PDB entry 2BM8 | X-ray diffraction, 2.50 A resolution | chains D and F of the 6 polymer chains in the assembly

== Chain D (and F) ==
Name: Cephalosporin hydroxylase cmci
Organism: Streptomyces clavuligerus
Notes: chain F of this document is another copy of the same molecule, construct and numbering; everything in this record applies to it too
Reference sequence: O85726 (O85726_STRCL); numbering as in UniProt (aligned over 1-236)
Amino-acid sequence (236 residues; numbered 1 to 236; the number before each row is that of its first residue):
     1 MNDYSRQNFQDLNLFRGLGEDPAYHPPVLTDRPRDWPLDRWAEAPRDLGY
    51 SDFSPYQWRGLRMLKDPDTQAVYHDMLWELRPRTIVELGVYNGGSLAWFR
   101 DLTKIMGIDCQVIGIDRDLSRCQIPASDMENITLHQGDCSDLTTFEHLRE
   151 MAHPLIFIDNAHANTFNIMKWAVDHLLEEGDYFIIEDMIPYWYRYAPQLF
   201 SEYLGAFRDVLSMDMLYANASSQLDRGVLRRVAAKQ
Not modelled in the structure: 1, 234-236 (chain F: 1, 235-236)
Construct notes: engineered mutation Gln10 (Leu in O85726), Asn160 (Asp in O85726), Phe200 (Leu in O85726)

== How chain D and chain F interact ==
Residue-residue contacts - 86 pairs, chain D then chain F:
  Asn2(D) - Asp209(F)
  Asp3(D) - Ala206(F)
  Asp3(D) - Arg208(F)
  Tyr4(D) - Lys170(F)  hydrogen bond (backbone-side chain)
  Tyr4(D) - Val173(F)
  Tyr4(D) - Asp174(F)  hydrogen bond
  Tyr4(D) - Ala206(F)  hydrogen bond (backbone-backbone)
  Tyr4(D) - Phe207(F)  hydrophobic
  Tyr4(D) - Val210(F)  hydrophobic
  Ser5(D) - Lys170(F)
  Ser5(D) - Asp174(F)
  Gln7(D) - Lys170(F)  hydrogen bond (backbone-side chain)
  Gln7(D) - Glu202(F)  hydrogen bond
  Gln7(D) - Tyr203(F)
  Gln7(D) - Ala206(F)
  Asn8(D) - Tyr203(F)
  Phe9(D) - Phe166(F)  hydrophobic
  Phe9(D) - Asn167(F)
  Phe9(D) - Lys170(F)
  Phe9(D) - Tyr203(F)  hydrophobic
  Phe9(D) - Phe207(F)  hydrophobic
  Gln10(D) - Leu199(F)
  Gln10(D) - Tyr203(F)  hydrogen bond (backbone-side chain)
  Leu12(D) - Phe166(F)  hydrophobic
  Leu12(D) - Trp192(F)
  Leu12(D) - Tyr203(F)  hydrophobic
  Asn13(D) - His162(F)  hydrogen bond (side chain-backbone)
  Asn13(D) - Met188(F)
  Asn13(D) - Trp192(F)  hydrogen bond
  Phe15(D) - Tyr195(F)
  Phe15(D) - Ala196(F)  hydrophobic
  Phe15(D) - Leu199(F)  hydrophobic
  Arg16(D) - Met188(F)
  Arg16(D) - Tyr195(F)
  Gly17(D) - Tyr195(F)
  Gly19(D) - Tyr195(F)
  Glu20(D) - Tyr195(F)
  Glu20(D) - Ala196(F)
  Glu20(D) - Pro197(F)
  Glu20(D) - Gln198(F)  hydrogen bond (side chain-backbone)
  Glu20(D) - Leu199(F)  hydrogen bond (side chain-backbone)
  Asp52(D) - Arg194(F)  salt bridge
  Phe53(D) - Arg194(F)
  Phe53(D) - Tyr195(F)  hydrophobic
  His162(D) - Asn13(F)  hydrogen bond (backbone-side chain)
  Ala163(D) - Asp11(F)
  Phe166(D) - Phe9(F)  hydrophobic
  Phe166(D) - Leu12(F)  hydrophobic
  Asn167(D) - Asn8(F)
  Asn167(D) - Phe9(F)
  Lys170(D) - Tyr4(F)  hydrogen bond (side chain-backbone)
  Lys170(D) - Ser5(F)  hydrogen bond (side chain-backbone)
  Lys170(D) - Gln7(F)  hydrogen bond (side chain-backbone)
  Val173(D) - Tyr4(F)
  Asp174(D) - Tyr4(F)  hydrogen bond
  Asp174(D) - Ser5(F)
  Met188(D) - Asn13(F)
  Trp192(D) - Leu12(F)
  Trp192(D) - Asn13(F)  hydrogen bond
  Arg194(D) - Phe53(F)
  Tyr195(D) - Phe15(F)
  Tyr195(D) - Arg16(F)
  Tyr195(D) - Gly17(F)
  Tyr195(D) - Gly19(F)
  Tyr195(D) - Glu20(F)
  Tyr195(D) - Phe53(F)  hydrophobic
  Ala196(D) - Glu20(F)
  Pro197(D) - Glu20(F)
  Gln198(D) - Glu20(F)
  Leu199(D) - Gln10(F)
  Leu199(D) - Phe15(F)  hydrophobic
  Leu199(D) - Glu20(F)
  Glu202(D) - Gln7(F)
  Tyr203(D) - Gln7(F)
  Tyr203(D) - Phe9(F)  hydrophobic
  Tyr203(D) - Gln10(F)  hydrogen bond (side chain-backbone)
  Tyr203(D) - Leu12(F)  hydrophobic
  Ala206(D) - Asp3(F)
  Ala206(D) - Tyr4(F)  hydrogen bond (backbone-backbone)
  Ala206(D) - Gln7(F)
  Phe207(D) - Tyr4(F)  hydrophobic
  Phe207(D) - Phe9(F)  hydrophobic
  Arg208(D) - Asp3(F)  salt bridge
  Asp209(D) - Asn2(F)
  Val210(D) - Asn2(F)
  Val210(D) - Tyr4(F)  hydrophobic
Also at the interface, not in a pair above, chain D (41 interface residues in all): Tyr191, Phe200
Also at the interface, not in a pair above, chain F (42 interface residues in all): Arg6, Ala163, Tyr191, Phe200

== Summary ==
41 residues of chain D and 42 residues of chain F are in contact, with 18 hydrogen bonds and 2 salt bridges.
Polar pairs include Asp52(D)-Arg194(F), Arg208(D)-Asp3(F) and Tyr4(D)-Lys170(F).
Both chains are Cephalosporin hydroxylase cmci (Streptomyces clavuligerus). Entry 2BM8 (CmcI-N160
apo-structure) was determined by X-ray diffraction, deposited together with 2BR3, 2BR4, 2BR5 and 2BM9.
